7BKH - chains A and P; structure by X-ray diffraction, 1.40 A resolution.

== Chain A ==
Protein: 14-3-3 protein sigma
Organism: Homo sapiens
UniProtKB: P31947 (1433S_HUMAN); residues 1-248 here = UniProt positions 1-248
Sequence (253 residues; each row starts with the number of its first residue; numbers below 1 keep their minus sign (Gly-4 is residue -4)):
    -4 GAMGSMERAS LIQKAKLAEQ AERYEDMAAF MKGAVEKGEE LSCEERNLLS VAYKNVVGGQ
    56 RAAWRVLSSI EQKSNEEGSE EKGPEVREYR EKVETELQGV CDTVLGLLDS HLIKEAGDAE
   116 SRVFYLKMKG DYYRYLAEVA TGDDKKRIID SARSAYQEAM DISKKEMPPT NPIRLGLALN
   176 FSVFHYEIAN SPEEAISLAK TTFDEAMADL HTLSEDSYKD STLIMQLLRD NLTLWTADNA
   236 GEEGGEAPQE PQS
Not modelled in the structure: -4 to -3, 71-77, 232-248
Glycans and other covalent adducts: compound U1B linked to Lys122
Modified residues: Cys38 (S-hydroxycysteine; CSO)
Construct notes: expression tag (-4 to 0)
Small-molecule neighbours:
  - U1B (4-nitro-3-[(3S)-3-oxidanylpiperidin-1-yl]benzaldehyde), molecule 1: Asn42, Val46, Pro167, Ile168, Gly171, Ile219
  - U1B, molecule 2: Lys49, Asn50, Gly53, Gly54, Arg56, Ala57, Arg60
Curated features (UniProtKB/Swiss-Prot):
  - site (Interaction with phosphoserine on interacting protein): Arg56, Arg129
  - modified residue (Phosphoserine): Ser5, Ser74, Ser248
Reported in the primary citation:
  - binding site for U1B: Lys122

== Chain P ==
Protein: Transcription factor p65
UniProtKB: Q04206 (TF65_HUMAN); residues 39-51 here = UniProt positions 39-51
Sequence (13 residues; row label = number of the first residue in the row):
    39 EGRSAGSIPG RRS
Not modelled in the structure: 39-42
Modified residues: Ser45 (phosphoserine; SEP)
Construct notes: conflict Arg49 (Glu in Q04206)
Small-molecule neighbours:
  - U1B (4-nitro-3-[(3S)-3-oxidanylpiperidin-1-yl]benzaldehyde), molecule 1: Ser45, Pro47, Gly48, Arg49
  - U1B, molecule 2: Ile46, Gly48, Arg49, Arg50, Ser51
Reported in the primary citation:
  - binding site for U1B: Pro47, Gly48, Arg49, Arg50

== Chain A / chain P interface ==
Pairs across the interface (30):
  Glu14(A) with Arg50(P); Ser51(P), hydrogen bond (side chain-backbone)
  Tyr19(A) with Arg49(P)
  Leu43(A) with Ser51(P)
  Val46(A) with Gly48(P); Arg49(P); Arg50(P); Ser51(P)
  Lys49(A) with Ser45(P); Ile46(P), hydrogen bond (side chain-backbone); Pro47(P), hydrogen bond (side chain-backbone); Gly48(P)
  Asn50(A) with Arg49(P), hydrogen bond (side chain-backbone)
  Arg56(A) with Ser45(P)
  Lys122(A) with Ile46(P)
  Arg129(A) with Ser45(P)
  Tyr130(A) with Ser45(P)
  Gly171(A) with Ile46(P)
  Leu174(A) with Gly44(P); Ser45(P); Ile46(P)
  Asn175(A) with Ser45(P); Ile46(P), hydrogen bond (side chain-backbone)
  Val178(A) with Gly44(P)
  Glu182(A) with Ala43(P), hydrogen bond (side chain-backbone)
  Leu222(A) with Pro47(P)
  Asn226(A) with Ala43(P); Gly44(P), hydrogen bond (side chain-backbone)
  Leu229(A) with Ala43(P), hydrophobic
  Trp230(A) with Ala43(P)
Interface residues without a listed pair, chain A (22 interface residues in all): Asn42, Ser45, Ile219

== In short ==
22 residues of chain A face 9 of chain P across their interface; the contacts include 7 hydrogen bonds. Among
the polar pairs are Glu14(A)-Ser51(P), Lys49(A)-Ile46(P) and Lys49(A)-Pro47(P). One compound U1B molecule is
bound between chain A and chain P. The paper reports a binding site for U1B at Lys122(A) and Pro47(P) among
others.
Here chain A is 14-3-3 protein sigma (Homo sapiens) and chain P is Transcription factor p65. Entry 7BKH
(14-3-3 sigma with RelA/p65 binding site pS45 and covalently bound TCF521-153) was determined by X-ray
diffraction (same publication as 7BI3, 7BIQ, 7BIW, 7BIY, 7BJB, 7BJF and 54 further entries).
